Entry 7Z1U (X-ray diffraction, 2.24 A resolution); this record covers chains A and B.

Chain A (and B):
Name: Non-symbiotic hemoglobin class 1
Organism: Beta vulgaris
Notes: chain B of this document is another copy of the same molecule, construct and numbering; everything in this record applies to it too
Reference sequence: V5QR23 (V5QR23_BETVV); residues -7 to 163 here correspond to UniProt positions 1-171 (UniProt number = residue number + 8)
Chain sequence (171 residues; each row starts with the number of its first residue; numbers below 1 keep their minus sign (Met-7 is residue -7)):
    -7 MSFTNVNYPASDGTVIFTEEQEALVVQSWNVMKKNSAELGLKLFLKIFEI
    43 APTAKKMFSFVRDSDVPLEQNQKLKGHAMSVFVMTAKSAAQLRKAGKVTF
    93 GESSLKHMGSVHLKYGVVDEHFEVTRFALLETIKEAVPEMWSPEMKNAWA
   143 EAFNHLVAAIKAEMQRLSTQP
Unresolved in the structure: -7 to 6, 53-59, 161-163 (chain B: -7 to 7, 52-59, 92-95, 162-163)
Differences from the reference sequence: engineered mutation Ala78 (Cys86 in V5QR23)
Bound ions: heme Fe: His69, His104
Ligand contacts: heme (HEM): Ala46, Met49, Phe50, Ser51, Phe52, His69, Ser72, Val73, Met76, His99, Met100, Val103, His104, Tyr107, Val109, His113, Phe114, Thr117, Phe145, Leu148, Val149, Ile152

Interface between chain A and chain B:
Pairs across the interface (23):
  Glu41(A) - Phe119(B)
  Ile42(A) - Ile42(B)  hydrophobic
  Ile42(A) - Glu115(B)
  Ile42(A) - Val116(B)
  Ile42(A) - Phe119(B)  hydrophobic
  Ala43(A) - Glu115(B)
  Pro44(A) - Glu115(B)
  Pro44(A) - Arg118(B)
  Thr45(A) - Asp111(B)
  Thr45(A) - Glu112(B)  hydrogen bond
  Thr45(A) - Glu115(B)  hydrogen bond
  Asp111(A) - Thr45(B)
  Glu112(A) - Thr45(B)  hydrogen bond
  Glu112(A) - His113(B)  salt bridge
  His113(A) - Glu112(B)  salt bridge
  Glu115(A) - Ile42(B)
  Glu115(A) - Ala43(B)
  Glu115(A) - Pro44(B)
  Glu115(A) - Thr45(B)  hydrogen bond
  Val116(A) - Ile42(B)
  Arg118(A) - Pro44(B)
  Phe119(A) - Glu41(B)
  Phe119(A) - Ile42(B)  hydrophobic
Other interface residues (no listed pair), chain B (13 interface residues in all): Lys48

In short:
The interface between chain A and chain B involves 12 residues on one side and 13 on the other, with 4
hydrogen bonds and 2 salt bridges. Polar contacts include Glu112(A)-His113(B), Thr45(A)-Glu112(B) and
Thr45(A)-Glu115(B). Chain A binds heme.
Chain A and chain B are both Non-symbiotic hemoglobin class 1 (Beta vulgaris); the structure, Biochemical
implications of the substitution of a unique cysteine residue in sugar beet phytoglobin BvPgb 1.2, was
determined by X-ray diffraction, deposited together with 7ZOS.
